Entry 4WWA (X-ray diffraction, 2.95 A resolution); this record covers chains A and B.

[Chain A]
Molecule: EKC/KEOPS complex subunit BUD32
Organism: Saccharomyces cerevisiae
Notes: EC 3.6.-.-, 2.7.11.1
UniProt: P53323 (BUD32_YEAST); numbering as in UniProt (aligned over 1-261)
Amino-acid sequence (261 residues; each row starts with the number of its first residue):
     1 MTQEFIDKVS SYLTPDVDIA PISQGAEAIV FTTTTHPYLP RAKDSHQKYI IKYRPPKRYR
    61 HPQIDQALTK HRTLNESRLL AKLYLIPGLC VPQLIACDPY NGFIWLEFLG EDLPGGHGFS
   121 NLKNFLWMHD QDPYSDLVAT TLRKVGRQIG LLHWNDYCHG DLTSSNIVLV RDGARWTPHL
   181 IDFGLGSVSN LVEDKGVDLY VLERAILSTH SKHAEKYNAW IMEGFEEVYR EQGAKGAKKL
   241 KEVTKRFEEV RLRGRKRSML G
Disordered / not traced: 1-3, 26-28, 41-46, 55-71, 254-261
Curated features (UniProtKB/Swiss-Prot):
  - active site: D161 (Proton acceptor)
  - binding site (ATP): I22 to V30, K43
  - modified residue (Phosphoserine): S187, S189
What the authors report for this chain:
  - post-translational modification sites: S187, S189 (citing earlier work)

[Chain B]
Molecule: EKC/KEOPS complex subunit CGI121
Organism: Saccharomyces cerevisiae
UniProt: Q03705 (CG121_YEAST); numbering as in UniProt (aligned over 1-181)
Amino-acid sequence (187 residues; numbered 1 to 187; the number before each row is that of its first residue):
     1 MVVSIIPQFP DIKVSLALFE QVKNAKEIRS KMSELSTSFA FIDPRLVCSG EQMYSAIYKT
    61 LIEVKYNKMR TRNLNSECVL CLSPTSNISD AFLKFGIKDD SSQLICLKFH TNTDDVDKEQ
   121 LRTIMTSIVK GQEIEFNDDN LSRFYDEALI RKIYKLSDDF KPQDVNGLSR ALVDAIQLRG
   181 VHHHHHH
Disordered / not traced: 33-37, 111-115, 180-187
Construct notes: expression tag (182-187)

[How chain A and chain B interact]
Pairs across the interface (53; chain A residue first):
  Y12(A) with Q8(B); Y66(B)
  T14(A) with P7(B); Q8(B)
  D16(A) with P7(B); P10(B)
  T35(A) with P7(B)
  H36(A) with P7(B)
  P37(A) with I6(B); P7(B); Y58(B)
  Y38(A) with I6(B); E51(B); Y54(B); S55(B); Y58(B), hydrophobic; V173(B)
  L39(A) with G50(B); E51(B); Y54(B), hydrophobic
  P40(A) with Y54(B)
  S77(A) with L178(B)
  R78(A) with L178(B)
  A81(A) with D174(B); L178(B), hydrophobic
  Y84(A) with G167(B), hydrogen bond (side chain-backbone); R170(B); A171(B); D174(B)
  L85(A) with F160(B), hydrophobic
  V91(A) with R170(B), hydrogen bond (backbone-side chain)
  P92(A) with R170(B), hydrogen bond (backbone-side chain)
  Q93(A) with E51(B), hydrogen bond; R170(B)
  L94(A) with V173(B); D174(B)
  I95(A) with V173(B); Q177(B)
  A96(A) with Y58(B), hydrophobic; Q177(B)
  C97(A) with K59(B), hydrogen bond (backbone-side chain); Q177(B), hydrogen bond (backbone-side chain)
  D98(A) with Y58(B); I62(B); Y66(B)
  P99(A) with K59(B)
  Y100(A) with I62(B), hydrophobic; E63(B), hydrogen bond; Y66(B), hydrophobic; N67(B), hydrogen bond; R179(B)
  N101(A) with Y66(B)
  W105(A) with Q8(B)
Interface residues without a listed pair, chain A (30 interface residues in all): L13, V17, P87, E107
Interface residues without a listed pair, chain B (26 interface residues in all): S4, I5, D159

[In short]
The interface between chain A and chain B involves 30 residues on one side and 26 on the other, with 8
hydrogen bonds. Polar contacts include Y84(A)-G167(B), V91(A)-R170(B) and P92(A)-R170(B). From UniProt:
active-site residue D161(A) and 10 ATP-binding residues on chain A. From the paper: modification sites S187(A)
and S189(A).
Chain A is EKC/KEOPS complex subunit BUD32 and chain B is EKC/KEOPS complex subunit CGI121, both from
Saccharomyces cerevisiae; the structure, Crystal structure of binary complex Bud32-Cgi121, was determined by
X-ray diffraction together with 4WW5, 4WW7, 4WX8 and 4WXA from the same study.
